PDB entry 5TC0 | X-ray diffraction, 2.24 A resolution | chain A

[Chain A]
Protein: Tyrosine-protein kinase Mer
Source organism: Homo sapiens
Notes: EC 2.7.10.1
UniProt: Q12866 (MERTK_HUMAN); numbering as in UniProt (aligned over 570-864)
Sequence (314 residues; row label = number of the first residue in the row):
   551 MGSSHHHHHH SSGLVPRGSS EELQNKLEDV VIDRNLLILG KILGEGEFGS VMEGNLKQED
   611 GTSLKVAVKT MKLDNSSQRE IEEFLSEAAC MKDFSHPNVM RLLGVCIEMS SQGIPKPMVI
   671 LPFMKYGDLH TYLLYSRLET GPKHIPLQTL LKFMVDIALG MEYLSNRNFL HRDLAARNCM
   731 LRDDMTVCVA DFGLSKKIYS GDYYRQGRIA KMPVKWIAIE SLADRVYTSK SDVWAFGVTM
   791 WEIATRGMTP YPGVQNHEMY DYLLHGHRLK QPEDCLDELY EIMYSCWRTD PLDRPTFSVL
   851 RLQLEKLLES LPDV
Unresolved in the structure: 551-577, 621-640, 743-761, 771-777, 862-864
Construct notes: initiating methionine (551); expression tag (552-569); conflict Met650 (Ile in Q12866)
Small-molecule neighbours: 79Y (N-(2-{4-[(2S)-4-(methylsulfonyl)morpholin-2-yl]-1,3-thiazol-2-yl}phenyl)-1H-imidazole-2-carboxamide): Leu593, Gly594, Glu595, Gly596, Val601, Ala617, Lys619, Met650, Leu671, Pro672, Phe673, Met674, Lys675, Gly677, Asp678, Arg727, Asn728, Met730, Ala740, Asp741
Swiss-Prot annotation at these positions:
  - active site: Asp723 (Proton acceptor)
  - binding site (ATP): Leu593 to Val601, Lys615
  - modified residue (Phosphotyrosine): Tyr749, Tyr753, Tyr754
  - natural variant: Ser661 (S661C: In RP38), Ala708 (A708S: In a head &)

[Summary]
Chain A binds compound 79Y. From UniProt: active-site residue Asp723 and 10 ATP-binding residues.
Chain A is Tyrosine-protein kinase Mer (Homo sapiens); the structure, Structure-based optimization of
1H-imidazole-2-carboxamides as Axl kinase inhibitors utilizing a Mer mutant surrogate, was determined by X-ray
diffraction (same publication as 5TD2).
